PDB entry 6VWK | electron microscopy, 3.30 A resolution | chains Y and a of the 13 polymer chains in the assembly

== Chain Y ==
Name: ATP synthase subunit b
Source organism: Escherichia coli
UniProtKB: D6IFY0 (D6IFY0_ECOLX); numbering as in UniProt (aligned over 1-156)
Chain sequence (156 residues; each row starts with the number of its first residue):
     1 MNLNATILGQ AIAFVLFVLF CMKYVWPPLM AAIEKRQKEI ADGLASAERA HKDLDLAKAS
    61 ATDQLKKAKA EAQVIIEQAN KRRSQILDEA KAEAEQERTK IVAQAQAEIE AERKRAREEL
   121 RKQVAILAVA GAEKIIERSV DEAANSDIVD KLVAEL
Disordered / not traced: 51-156

== Chain a ==
Name: ATP synthase subunit a
Source organism: Escherichia coli
UniProtKB: C3SL77 (C3SL77_ECOLX); residue numbers follow UniProt; this construct covers 1-271
Chain sequence (271 residues; each row starts with the number of its first residue):
     1 MASENMTPQD YIGHHLNNLQ LDLRTFSLVD PQNPPATFWT INIDSMFFSV VLGLLFLVLF
    61 RSVAKKATSG VPGKFQTAIE LVIGFVNGSV KDMYHGKSKL IAPLALTIFV WVFLMNLMDL
   121 LPIDLLPYIA EHVLGLPALR VVPSADVNVT LSMALGVFIL ILFYSIKMKG IGGFTKELTL
   181 QPFNHWAFIP VNLILEGVSL LSKPVSLGLR LFGNMYAGEL IFILIAGLLP WWSQWILNVP
   241 WAIFHILIIT LQAFIFMVLT IVYLSMASEE H
Disordered / not traced: 1-3, 270-271
From the paper describing this entry:
  - contacts within the chain: Arg210-Gln252
  - catalytic residues: Asp119, Asn214, Glu219, His245

== Chain Y / chain a interface ==
Contacting residue pairs (43; chain Y residue first):
  Met1(Y) with Met6(a), hydrogen bond (backbone-backbone); Tyr11(a), hydrophobic; Gly227(a)
  Ala5(Y) with Trp231(a)
  Thr6(Y) with Asp124(a); Ala226(a); Gln234(a)
  Ile7(Y) with Tyr128(a), hydrophobic
  Leu8(Y) with Trp231(a), hydrophobic
  Gly9(Y) with Trp231(a); Gln234(a)
  Gln10(Y) with Tyr11(a); Pro122(a); Ile123(a), hydrogen bond (side chain-backbone); Asp124(a), hydrogen bond; Ala226(a); Gln234(a), hydrogen bond (backbone-side chain)
  Ile12(Y) with Trp231(a), hydrophobic
  Ala13(Y) with Trp235(a), hydrophobic; Asn238(a); Val239(a)
  Phe14(Y) with Pro122(a), hydrophobic
  Leu16(Y) with Trp235(a), hydrophobic; Val239(a), hydrophobic
  Phe17(Y) with Ala242(a), hydrophobic; Ile246(a), hydrophobic
  Phe20(Y) with Ile243(a), hydrophobic
  Ile33(Y) with Lys74(a); Thr77(a); Ala78(a), hydrophobic; Leu81(a), hydrophobic
  Glu34(Y) with Lys74(a), salt bridge
  Arg36(Y) with Thr77(a); Leu81(a)
  Gln37(Y) with Pro72(a), hydrogen bond (side chain-backbone); Gly73(a); Lys74(a); Thr77(a)
  Ile40(Y) with Gly70(a); Pro72(a), hydrophobic; Glu80(a)
  Leu44(Y) with Gly70(a); Val71(a)
Interface residues without a listed pair, chain Y (21 interface residues in all): Ala32, Ala41
Interface residues without a listed pair, chain a (29 interface residues in all): Glu4, Pro8, Ser69, Leu120
The authors on this interface:
  - interface residues, chain Y: Met1(Y)
  - interface residues, chain a: Pro8(a), Asp10(a), Asn42(a)

== Overview ==
21 residues of chain Y and 29 residues of chain a are in contact, with 5 hydrogen bonds and 1 salt bridge.
Polar pairs include Glu34(Y)-Lys74(a), Gln10(Y)-Ile123(a) and Gln10(Y)-Asp124(a). The paper reports catalytic
residues Asp119(a), Asn214(a) and Glu219(a) among others; interface residues Met1(Y) and Pro8(a) among others.
Here chain Y is ATP synthase subunit b and chain a is ATP synthase subunit a, both from Escherichia coli.
Entry 6VWK (E. coli ATP Synthase ADP Sub-state 3a Fo Focussed) was determined by electron microscopy together
with 6OQR, 6OQS, 6OQT, 6OQU, 6OQV, 6OQW and 3 further entries from the same study.
